Entry 7ZD1 (X-ray diffraction, 1.56 A resolution); this record covers chains A and C of the 4 polymer chains in the assembly.

Chain A (and C):
Molecule: Adenosylhomocysteinase
From: Pseudomonas aeruginosa PAO1
Notes: EC 3.3.1.1; chain C of this document is another copy of the same molecule, construct and numbering; everything in this record applies to it too
UniProtKB: Q9I685 (SAHH_PSEAE); residue numbers follow UniProt; this construct covers 1-469
Chain sequence (472 residues; each row starts with the number of its first residue; numbers below 1 keep their minus sign (Ser-2 is residue -2)):
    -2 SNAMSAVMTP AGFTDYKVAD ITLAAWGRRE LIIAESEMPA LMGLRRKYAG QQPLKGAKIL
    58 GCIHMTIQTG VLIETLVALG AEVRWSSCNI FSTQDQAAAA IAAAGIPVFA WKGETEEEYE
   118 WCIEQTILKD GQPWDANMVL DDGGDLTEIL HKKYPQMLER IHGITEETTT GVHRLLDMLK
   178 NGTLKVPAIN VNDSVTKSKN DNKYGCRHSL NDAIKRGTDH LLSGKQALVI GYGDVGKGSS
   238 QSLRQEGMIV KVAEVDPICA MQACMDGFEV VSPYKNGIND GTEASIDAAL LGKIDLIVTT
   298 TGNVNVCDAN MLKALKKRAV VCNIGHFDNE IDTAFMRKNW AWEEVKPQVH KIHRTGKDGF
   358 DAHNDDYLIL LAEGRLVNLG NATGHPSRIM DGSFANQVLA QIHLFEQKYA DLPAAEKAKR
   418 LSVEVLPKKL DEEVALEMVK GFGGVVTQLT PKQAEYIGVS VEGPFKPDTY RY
Not modelled in the structure: -2 to 8
Sequence notes: expression tag (-2 to 0)
Metal / ion sites: Hg2+ site 1: Cys59, Cys85, Asp139; K+: Gln65, Thr380, His382; Hg2+ site 2: Cys85, Asp139; Hg2+ site 3 near Glu111 (its only coordinating residue here); Hg2+ site 4: His170 (shared with 1 residue of chain D); Hg2+ site 5: Tyr453 (shared with 2 residues of chain D)
Ligand contacts:
  - adenosine (ADN): Ile60, His61, Thr63, Gln65, Thr66, Asp139, Glu164, Thr165, Lys194, Asp198, His323, Leu373, Asn375, Leu376, Thr380, Gly381, His382, Met387, Phe391
  - 1,4-butanediol (BU1): Lys14, Val15, Ala16, Trp108, Glu115
  - NAD (nicotinamide-adenine-dinucleotide), molecule 1: Thr165, Thr166, Thr167, Lys194, Asp198, Asn199, Cys203, Ile227, Gly228, Tyr229, Gly230, Asp231, Val232, Gly233, Ala250, Glu251, Val252, Asp253, Cys256, Thr297, Thr298, Gly299, Asn300, Val303, Ile321, Gly322, His323, Leu373, Asn375, Leu376, His382
  - NAD, molecule 2: Leu446, Gln450, Ile454, Lys463, Tyr467
Curated features (UniProtKB/Swiss-Prot):
  - binding site (substrate): Thr63, Asp139, Glu164, Lys194, Asp198
  - binding site (NAD(+)): Thr165 to Thr167, Asn199, Gly228 to Gly233, Glu251, Asn300, Ile321 to His323, Asn375

Chain A / chain C interface:
Pairs across the interface (15; chain A residue first):
  Leu218(A) with Met262(C), hydrophobic
  Ser220(A) with Met262(C)
  Gly221(A) with Cys261(C)
  Gln223(A) with Glu266(C)
  Gly244(A) with Gly264(C)
  Ile246(A) with Gly264(C)
  Cys261(A) with Gly221(C), hydrogen bond (backbone-backbone)
  Met262(A) with Leu218(C), hydrophobic; Ser220(C)
  Gly264(A) with Gly244(C); Ile246(C)
  Phe265(A) with Ile246(C)
  Glu266(A) with Gln223(C), hydrogen bond; Lys290(C), salt bridge
  Lys290(A) with Glu266(C), salt bridge
Other interface residues (no listed pair), chain A (13 interface residues in all): Lys248
Other interface residues (no listed pair), chain C (13 interface residues in all): Lys248, Phe265

Summary:
The chain A/chain C interface involves 13 residues from each chain, with 2 hydrogen bonds and 2 salt bridges.
Polar pairs include Glu266(A)-Lys290(C), Glu266(A)-Gln223(C) and Cys261(A)-Gly221(C). Chain A binds NAD,
adenosine and 1,4-butanediol. From UniProt: 5 substrate-binding residues and 16 NAD+-binding residues on chain
A.
Both chains are Adenosylhomocysteinase (Pseudomonas aeruginosa PAO1). Entry 7ZD1 (Crystal structure of
Pseudomonas aeruginosa S-adenosyl-L-homocysteine hydrolase inhibited by Hg2+ ions) was determined by X-ray
diffraction, deposited together with 7ZD0, 7ZD2, 7ZD3 and 7ZD4.
